PDB entry 7L8D | electron microscopy, 4.60 A resolution (low resolution: residue-level contacts below are approximate; hydrogen-bond / salt-bridge calls are withheld) | chains B and F of the 8 polymer chains in the assembly

# Chain B (and F)
Molecule: BG505 SOSIP MD39 - gp41
Organism: Human immunodeficiency virus 1
Notes: chain F of this document is another copy of the same molecule, construct and numbering; everything in this record applies to it too
Amino-acid sequence (146 residues; numbered 519 to 664; the number before each row is that of its first residue):
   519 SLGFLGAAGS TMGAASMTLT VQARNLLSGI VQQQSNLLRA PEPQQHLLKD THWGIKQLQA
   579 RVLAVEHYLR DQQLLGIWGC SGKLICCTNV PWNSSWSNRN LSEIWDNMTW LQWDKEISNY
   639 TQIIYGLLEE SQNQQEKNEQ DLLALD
Not modelled in the structure: 547-568 (chain F: 519, 546-568, 662-664)
Disulfide bonds: Cys598-Cys604
Covalently attached groups: N-acetylglucosamine (NAG) linked to Asn611, Asn637

# How chain B and chain F interact
Pairs across the interface - 25 pairs, chain B then chain F:
  Leu576(B) with Leu576(F)
  Gln577(B) with Leu576(F); Arg579(F)
  Val580(B) with Leu576(F); Val580(F)
  Glu584(B) with Arg579(F)
  Leu587(B) with Leu545(F); Val583(F); Leu587(F)
  Gln591(B) with Ala541(F); Tyr586(F)
  Gly594(B) with Gly600(F)
  Ile595(B) with Arg542(F)
  Glu647(B) with Thr538(F); Arg542(F)
  Asn651(B) with Met535(F); Thr538(F); Leu602(F)
  Gln652(B) with Met535(F)
  Glu654(B) with Lys601(F); Leu602(F); Ile603(F)
  Lys655(B) with Met535(F)
  Glu657(B) with Lys601(F)
  Gln658(B) with Ile603(F)
Also at the interface, not in a pair above, chain B (17 interface residues in all): Val583, Leu661
Also at the interface, not in a pair above, chain F (17 interface residues in all): Leu544, Cys605

# In short
The chain B/chain F interface involves 17 residues from each chain. Covalently linked N-acetylglucosamine: at
Asn611(B) and Asn637(B).
Both chains are BG505 SOSIP MD39 - gp41 (Human immunodeficiency virus 1). Entry 7L8D (BG505 SOSIP MD39 in
complex with the polyclonal Fab pAbC-4 from animal Rh.33104 (Wk26 time point)) was determined by electron
microscopy together with 7L7T, 7L7U, 7L85, 7L86, 7L87, 7L88 and 15 further entries from the same study.
